Entry 5USA (X-ray diffraction, 1.80 A resolution); this record covers chains C and A of the 3 polymer chains in the assembly.

# Chain C
Molecule: 6-nt DNA strand
Sequence (6 nucleotides; numbered 1 to 6; the number before each row is that of its first residue):
     1 AXGTCG
Modified residues: T5S (2'-deoxy-5-(methylselanyl)uridine 5'-phosphate) at position 2

# Chain A
Molecule: Ribonuclease H
Organism: Bacillus halodurans
Notes: EC 3.1.26.4
Reference sequence: Q9KEI9 (RNH1_BACHD); numbering as in UniProt (aligned over 59-196)
Amino-acid sequence (142 residues; each row starts with the number of its first residue):
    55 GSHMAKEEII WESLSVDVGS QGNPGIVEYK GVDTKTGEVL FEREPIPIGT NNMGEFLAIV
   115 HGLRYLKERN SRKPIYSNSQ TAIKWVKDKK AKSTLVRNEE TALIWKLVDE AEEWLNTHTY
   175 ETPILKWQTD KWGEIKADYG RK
Disordered / not traced: 55-61, 194-196
Construct notes: expression tag (55-58); engineered mutation Asn132 (Asp in Q9KEI9)
Bound ions: Mg2+ site 1: Asp71, Glu109, Asn132 (shared with 1 residue of chain B); Mg2+ site 2: Asp71, Asp192
UniProt features mapped onto this chain:
  - binding site (Mg(2+)): Asp71, Glu109, Asp192
  - mutagenesis: Glu109 (E109Q: Loss of activity), Glu188 (E188A: Strongly reduces activity; E188Q: No effect), Asp192 (D192N: Strongly reduced activity with manganese. Loss of activity with magnesium)

# How chain C and chain A interact
Pairs across the interface (22):
  T5S_2(C) - Asn77(A)  base contact
  T5S_2(C) - Pro78(A)  phosphate contact
  DG3(C) - Asn77(A)  hydrogen bond to the sugar
  DG3(C) - Pro78(A)  phosphate contact
  DG3(C) - Thr104(A)  phosphate contact
  DG3(C) - Asn105(A)  hydrogen bond to the base
  DG3(C) - Asn106(A)  hydrogen bond to the base
  DT4(C) - Thr104(A)  hydrogen bond to the phosphate
  DT4(C) - Asn106(A)  hydrogen bond to the sugar
  DT4(C) - Gln134(A)  hydrogen bond to the base
  DT4(C) - Thr135(A)  base contact
  DT4(C) - Trp139(A)  phosphate contact
  DT4(C) - Lys146(A)  sugar contact
  DT4(C) - Ser147(A)  hydrogen bond to the phosphate
  DT4(C) - Thr148(A)  hydrogen bond to the phosphate
  DT4(C) - Leu149(A)  phosphate contact
  DC5(C) - Gln134(A)  hydrogen bond to the sugar
  DC5(C) - Thr135(A)  sugar contact
  DC5(C) - Lys138(A)  phosphate contact
  DC5(C) - Trp139(A)  hydrogen bond to the phosphate
  DC5(C) - Lys146(A)  phosphate contact
  DG6(C) - Lys138(A)  phosphate contact
Also at the interface, not in a pair above, chain A (14 interface residues in all): Met107

# Summary
5 residues of chain C and 14 residues of chain A are in contact; the contacts include 10 hydrogen bonds. Polar
contacts include DG3(C)-Asn105(A), DG3(C)-Asn106(A) and DT4(C)-Gln134(A). Curated annotation (UniProt) lists 3
Mg2+-binding residues and 3 mutagenesis sites on chain A.
Chain C is a 6-nt DNA strand and chain A is Ribonuclease H (Bacillus halodurans); the structure, 5-Se-T2-DNA
and native RNA hybrid in complex with RNase H catalytic domain D132N mutant, was determined by X-ray
diffraction (same publication as 5USE, 5USG and 5WJR).
